PDB entry 2AQ4 | X-ray diffraction, 2.32 A resolution | chains P and A of the 3 polymer chains in the assembly

# Chain P
Molecule: 12-nt DNA strand
Sequence (12 nucleotides; each row starts with the number of its first residue):
     1 ATCCTCCCCT AC
Modified positions: DOC (2',3'-dideoxycytidine-5'-monophosphate) at position 12

# Chain A
Name: DNA repair protein REV1
Organism: Saccharomyces cerevisiae
Notes: EC 2.7.7.-; fragment: catalytic core
Reference sequence: P12689 (REV1_YEAST); numbering as in UniProt (aligned over 305-738)
Chain sequence (434 residues; numbered 305 to 738; the number before each row is that of its first residue):
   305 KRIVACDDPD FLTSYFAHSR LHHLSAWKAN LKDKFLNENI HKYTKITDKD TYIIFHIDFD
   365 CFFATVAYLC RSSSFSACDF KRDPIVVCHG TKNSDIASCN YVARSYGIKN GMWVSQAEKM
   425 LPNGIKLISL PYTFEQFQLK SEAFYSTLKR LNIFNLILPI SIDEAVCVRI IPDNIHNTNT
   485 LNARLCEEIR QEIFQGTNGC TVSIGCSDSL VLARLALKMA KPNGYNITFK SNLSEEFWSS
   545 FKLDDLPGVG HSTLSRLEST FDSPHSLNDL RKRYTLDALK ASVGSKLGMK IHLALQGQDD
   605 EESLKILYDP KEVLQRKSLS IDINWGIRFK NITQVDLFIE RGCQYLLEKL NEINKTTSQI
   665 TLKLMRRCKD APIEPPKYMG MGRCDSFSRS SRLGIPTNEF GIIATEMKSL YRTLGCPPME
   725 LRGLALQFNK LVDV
Unresolved in the structure: 478-483
UniProt features mapped onto this chain:
  - region (Interaction with target DNA): Tyr-319 to Ser-329, Thr-395 to Asn-397, Gly-554 to Thr-557, Arg-620 to Asn-628
  - binding site (dCTP): Arg-324, Asp-362 to Phe-366, Ser-402 to Arg-408, Asn-414, Asp-467
  - binding site (Mg(2+)): Asp-362, Phe-363, Asp-467, Glu-468
  - site (Interaction with target DNA): Lys-681, Ser-692, Ser-694
  - mutagenesis: Asp-467 to Glu-468 (Loss of dCTP transferase activity)
Ion coordination: Mg2+ site 1: Asp-362, Asp-467, Glu-468 (together with 2'-deoxycytidine-5'-triphosphate); Mg2+ site 2: Asp-362, Phe-363, Asp-467 (together with 2'-deoxycytidine-5'-triphosphate)
Small-molecule neighbours: 2'-deoxycytidine-5'-triphosphate (DCP): Arg-324, Leu-325, Leu-328, Asp-362, Phe-363, Asp-364, Cys-365, Phe-366, Phe-367, Ala-401, Ser-402, Tyr-405, Arg-408, Asn-414, Gly-415, Asp-467, Lys-525

# Interface between chain P and chain A
Contacting residue pairs (24):
  DT5(P) / Gln-663(A)  phosphate contact
  DT5(P) / Arg-696(A)  salt bridge to the phosphate
  DC6(P) / Ser-692(A)  sugar contact
  DC6(P) / Arg-693(A)  phosphate contact
  DC6(P) / Ser-694(A)  hydrogen bond to the phosphate
  DC7(P) / Ser-690(A)  phosphate contact
  DC7(P) / Phe-691(A)  phosphate contact
  DC7(P) / Ser-692(A)  hydrogen bond to the phosphate
  DC8(P) / Ser-690(A)  phosphate contact
  DC9(P) / Ser-556(A)  hydrogen bond to the phosphate
  DC9(P) / Arg-560(A)  salt bridge to the phosphate
  DT10(P) / Gly-552(A)  sugar contact
  DT10(P) / Val-553(A)  phosphate contact
  DT10(P) / Gly-554(A)  hydrogen bond to the phosphate
  DT10(P) / His-555(A)  hydrogen bond to the phosphate
  DT10(P) / Ser-556(A)  hydrogen bond to the phosphate
  DT10(P) / Thr-557(A)  hydrogen bond to the phosphate
  DA11(P) / Leu-550(A)  phosphate contact
  DA11(P) / Pro-551(A)  phosphate contact
  DA11(P) / Gly-552(A)  hydrogen bond to the phosphate
  DA11(P) / Val-553(A)  phosphate contact
  DOC_12(P) / Ile-464(A)  phosphate contact
  DOC_12(P) / Ser-465(A)  sugar contact
  DOC_12(P) / Glu-468(A)  sugar contact
Also at the interface, not in a pair above, chain P (9 interface residues in all): DC4
Also at the interface, not in a pair above, chain A (20 interface residues in all): Leu-328

# Summary
9 residues of chain P face 20 of chain A across their interface, with 8 hydrogen bonds and 2 salt bridges.
Polar pairs include DC6(P)/Ser-694(A), DC7(P)/Ser-692(A) and DC9(P)/Ser-556(A). Bound to chain A:
2'-deoxycytidine-5'-triphosphate.
Chain P is a 12-nt DNA strand and chain A is DNA repair protein REV1 (Saccharomyces cerevisiae); the
structure, Ternary complex of the catalytic core of REV1 with DNA and dCTP, was determined by X-ray
diffraction.
